Entry 9DI0 (electron microscopy, 3.10 A resolution); this record covers chains K and L of the 3 polymer chains in the assembly.

# Chain K
Molecule: Tubulin beta chain
Organism: Sus scrofa
Reference sequence: P02554 (TBB_PIG); residue numbers follow UniProt; this construct covers 1-445
Chain sequence (445 residues; numbered 1 to 445; the number before each row is that of its first residue):
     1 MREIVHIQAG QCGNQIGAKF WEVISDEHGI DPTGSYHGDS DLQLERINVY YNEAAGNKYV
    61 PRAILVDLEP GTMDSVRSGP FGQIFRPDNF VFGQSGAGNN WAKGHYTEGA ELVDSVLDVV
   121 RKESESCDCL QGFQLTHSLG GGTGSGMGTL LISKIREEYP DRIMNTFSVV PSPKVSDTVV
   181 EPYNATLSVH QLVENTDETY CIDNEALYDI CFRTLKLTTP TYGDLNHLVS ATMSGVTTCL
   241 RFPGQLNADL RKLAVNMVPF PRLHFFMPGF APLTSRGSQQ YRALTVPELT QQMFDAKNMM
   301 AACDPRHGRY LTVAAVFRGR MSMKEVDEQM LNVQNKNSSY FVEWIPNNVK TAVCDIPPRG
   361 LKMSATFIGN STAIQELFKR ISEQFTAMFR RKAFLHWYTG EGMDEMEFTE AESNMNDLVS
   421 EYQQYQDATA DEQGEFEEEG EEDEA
Unresolved in the structure: 431-445
Curated features (UniProtKB/Swiss-Prot):
  - motif: M1 to I4 (MREI motif)
  - binding site (GTP): Q11, E69, S138, G142, T143, G144, N204, N226
  - binding site (Mg(2+)): E69
  - modified residue: S40 (Phosphoserine), K58 (N6-acetyllysine), S172 (Phosphoserine), T285 (Phosphothreonine), T290 (Phosphothreonine), R318 (Omega-N-methylarginine), E438 (5-glutamyl polyglutamate)
  - cross-link (Glycyl lysine isopeptide (Lys-Gly)): K58 (interchain with G-Cter in ubiquitin), K324 (interchain with G-Cter in ubiquitin)
  - natural variant: H37 (H37V: In 2nd form), N48 (N48S: In 2nd form), A55 to N57 (sequence variant, change not given here; In 2nd form), S275 (S275A: In 2nd form)
Ligand contacts:
  - GDP (guanosine-5'-diphosphate): G10, Q11, C12, Q15, I16, E69, N99, S138, G140, G141, T143, G144, D177, T178, N204, Y222, L225, N226
  - taxol (TA1): E22, V23, D26, E27, L215, L217, D224, H227, L228, A231, S234, F270, P272, L273, T274, R276, Q279, R282, P358, R359, G360, L361

# Chain L
Molecule: Tubulin alpha-1B chain
Organism: Sus scrofa
Reference sequence: Q2XVP4 (TBA1B_PIG); numbering as in UniProt (aligned over 1-451)
Chain sequence (451 residues; row label = number of the first residue in the row):
     1 MRECISIHVG QAGVQIGNAC WELYCLEHGI QPDGQMPSDK TIGGGDDSFN TFFSETGAGK
    61 HVPRAVFVDL EPTVIDEVRT GTYRQLFHPE QLITGKEDAA NNYARGHYTI GKEIIDLVLD
   121 RIRKLADQCT GLQGFLVFHS FGGGTGSGFT SLLMERLSVD YGKKSKLEFS IYPAPQVSTA
   181 VVEPYNSILT THTTLEHSDC AFMVDNEAIY DICRRNLDIE RPTYTNLNRL ISQIVSSITA
   241 SLRFDGALNV DLTEFQTNLV PYPRIHFPLA TYAPVISAEK AYHEQLSVAE ITNACFEPAN
   301 QMVKCDPRHG KYMACCLLYR GDVVPKDVNA AIATIKTKRS IQFVDWCPTG FKVGINYQPP
   361 TVVPGGDLAK VQRAVCMLSN TTAIAEAWAR LDHKFDLMYA KRAFVHWYVG EGMEEGEFSE
   421 AREDMAALEK DYEEVGVDSV EGEGEEEGEE Y
Unresolved in the structure: 39-46, 440-451
Curated features (UniProtKB/Swiss-Prot):
  - motif: M1 to C4 (MREC motif)
  - active site: E254
  - binding site (GTP): G10, Q11, A12, Q15, E71, A99, S140, G143, G144, T145, G146, T179, E183, N206, Y224, N228, L252
  - binding site (Mg(2+)): E71
  - site: Y451 (Involved in polymerization)
  - modified residue: K40 (N6,N6,N6-trimethyllysine), S48 (Phosphoserine), S232 (Phosphoserine), Y282 (3'-nitrotyrosine), R339 (Omega-N-methylarginine), S439 (Phosphoserine), E443 (5-glutamyl polyglutamate), E445 (5-glutamyl polyglutamate), Y451 (3'-nitrotyrosine)
  - cross-link (Glycyl lysine isopeptide (Lys-Gly)): K326 (interchain with G-Cter in ubiquitin), K370 (interchain with G-Cter in ubiquitin)
Metal / ion sites: Mg2+: E71 (together with GTP)
Ligand contacts: GTP (guanosine-5'-triphosphate): G10, Q11, A12, Q15, I16, D98, A99, A100, N101, S140, G142, G143, G144, T145, G146, I171, T179, E183, N206, Y224, L227, N228, I231

# Interface between chain K and chain L
Contacting residue pairs (76):
  M1(K) - P72(L)  hydrophobic
  M1(K) - K96(L)
  R2(K) - P72(L)
  R2(K) - T73(L)
  R2(K) - K96(L)
  R2(K) - E97(L)
  R46(K) - P72(L)
  R46(K) - T73(L)
  R46(K) - D76(L)  salt bridge
  D128(K) - K96(L)  salt bridge
  C129(K) - E97(L)
  L130(K) - E97(L)
  Q131(K) - E97(L)
  D197(K) - W407(L)
  P243(K) - T73(L)
  P243(K) - E77(L)
  G244(K) - Q11(L)  hydrogen bond (backbone-side chain)
  Q245(K) - Q11(L)  hydrogen bond (backbone-side chain)
  Q245(K) - Q15(L)
  Q245(K) - Y224(L)
  L246(K) - Q11(L)
  N247(K) - Q11(L)  hydrogen bond
  N247(K) - E71(L)
  N247(K) - T73(L)
  D249(K) - D98(L)
  R251(K) - A100(L)
  R251(K) - R105(L)
  K252(K) - D98(L)
  K252(K) - A100(L)
  K252(K) - N101(L)
  A254(K) - W407(L)
  V255(K) - A100(L)
  V255(K) - F404(L)
  V255(K) - W407(L)  hydrophobic
  N256(K) - N101(L)
  N256(K) - A180(L)
  N256(K) - V181(L)  hydrogen bond (side chain-backbone)
  N256(K) - V182(L)
  N256(K) - F404(L)
  V258(K) - F404(L)
  V258(K) - H406(L)
  V258(K) - W407(L)  hydrogen bond (backbone-side chain)
  P259(K) - F404(L)  hydrogen bond (backbone-backbone)
  P259(K) - H406(L)  hydrogen bond (backbone-side chain)
  F260(K) - K401(L)
  F260(K) - R402(L)
  F260(K) - H406(L)
  P261(K) - H406(L)
  M321(K) - T223(L)
  S322(K) - R221(L)
  S322(K) - T223(L)
  M323(K) - Y210(L)
  M323(K) - Y224(L)  hydrophobic
  K324(K) - Y210(L)
  K324(K) - P222(L)
  E325(K) - R221(L)  salt bridge
  D327(K) - V177(L)
  D327(K) - S178(L)
  D327(K) - T179(L)
  L331(K) - Q176(L)
  W344(K) - L397(L)
  W344(K) - M398(L)
  W344(K) - K401(L)
  W344(K) - A403(L)  hydrophobic
  I345(K) - V181(L)  hydrophobic
  I345(K) - F404(L)  hydrophobic
  P346(K) - K394(L)
  N347(K) - Q176(L)  hydrogen bond (side chain-backbone)
  N347(K) - S178(L)  hydrogen bond
  N347(K) - A180(L)
  N347(K) - V181(L)
  N347(K) - K394(L)  hydrogen bond
  K350(K) - T179(L)  hydrogen bond (side chain-backbone)
  T351(K) - T179(L)
  A428(K) - K401(L)  hydrogen bond (backbone-side chain)
  T429(K) - K401(L)  hydrogen bond
Interface residues without a listed pair, chain K (44 interface residues in all): M257, T312, E343, N348, V349, D427
Interface residues without a listed pair, chain L (37 interface residues in all): G95, R214, E220

# Summary
44 residues of chain K and 37 residues of chain L are in contact, with 13 hydrogen bonds and 3 salt bridges.
Polar contacts include R46(K)-D76(L), D128(K)-K96(L) and E325(K)-R221(L). Ligands of chain K: taxol and GDP.
Chain L binds GTP.
Chain K is Tubulin beta chain and chain L is Tubulin alpha-1B chain, both from Sus scrofa; the structure,
Cryo-EM structure of Kif18A bound to a microtubule, was determined by electron microscopy together with 9DHZ,
9DXC and 9DXE from the same study.
